PDB entry 5XZE | X-ray diffraction, 2.18 A resolution | chains A and E of the 3 polymer chains in the assembly

# Chain A
Protein: Cyclic GMP-AMP synthase
Organism: Mus musculus
Notes: EC 2.7.7.86
Reference sequence: Q8C6L5 (CGAS_MOUSE); numbering as in UniProt (aligned over 147-507)
Amino-acid sequence (362 residues; each row starts with the number of its first residue):
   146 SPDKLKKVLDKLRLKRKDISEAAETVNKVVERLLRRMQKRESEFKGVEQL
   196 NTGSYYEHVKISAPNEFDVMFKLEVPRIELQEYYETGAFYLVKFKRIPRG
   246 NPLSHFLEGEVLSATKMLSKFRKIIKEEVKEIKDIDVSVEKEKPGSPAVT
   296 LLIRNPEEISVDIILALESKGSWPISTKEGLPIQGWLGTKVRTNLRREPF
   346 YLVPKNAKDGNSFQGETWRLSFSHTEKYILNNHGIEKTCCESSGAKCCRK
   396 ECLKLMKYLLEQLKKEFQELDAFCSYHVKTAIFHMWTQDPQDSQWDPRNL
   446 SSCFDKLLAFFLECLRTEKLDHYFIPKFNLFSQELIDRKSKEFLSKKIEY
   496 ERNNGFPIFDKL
Not modelled in the structure: 146-148, 506-507
Sequence notes: expression tag (146)
Bound ions: Zn2+: His378, Cys384, Cys385, Cys392
Small-molecule neighbours: AE7 ((3R)-3-[1-(3H-1lambda~4~,3-benzothiazol-2-yl)-5-hydroxy-3-methyl-1H-pyrazol-4-yl]-2-benzofuran-1(3H)-one): Ala233, Arg364, Leu365, Asp416, Ala417, Cys419, Tyr421, His422, His467, Phe473, Leu475
Curated features (UniProtKB/Swiss-Prot):
  - region: Lys372 to Lys395 (DNA-binding)
  - motif: Leu154 to Leu159 (Nuclear export signal), Asp281 to Ser291 (Nuclear localization signal)
  - binding site (GTP): Thr197, Asp307, Arg364 to Glu371
  - binding site (ATP): Ser199, Glu371, Lys402, Ser420 to Lys424
  - binding site (Mg(2+)): Glu211, Asp213, Asp307
  - binding site (2',3'-cGAMP): Asp213, Gly290, Asp307, Lys350, Arg364 to Ser366
  - binding site (Zn(2+)): His378, Cys384, Cys385, Cys392
  - site: Arg241 (Arginine-anchor), Asp307, Ile308 (Cleavage)
  - modified residue: Lys156 (N6-lactoyllysine), Glu176 (PolyADP-ribosyl glutamic acid), Ser199 (Phosphoserine), Tyr201 (Phosphotyrosine), Glu272 (5-glutamyl polyglutamate), Ser291 (Phosphoserine), Glu302 (5-glutamyl glutamate), Lys372 (N6-acetyllysine), Lys382 (N6-acetyllysine), Lys402 (N6-acetyllysine), Ser420 (Phosphoserine), Lys491 (N6-methyllysine)
  - lipidation (S-palmitoyl cysteine): Cys392, Cys393, Cys459
  - cross-link (Glycyl lysine isopeptide (Lys-Gly)): Lys217 (interchain with G-Cter in SUMO), Lys271 (interchain with G-Cter in ubiquitin), Lys335 (interchain with G-Cter in SUMO), Lys372 (interchain with G-Cter in SUMO), Lys382 (interchain with G-Cter in SUMO), Lys399 (interchain with G-Cter in ubiquitin), Lys402 (interchain with G-Cter in ubiquitin), Lys409 (interchain with G-Cter in ubiquitin), Lys410 (interchain with G-Cter in ubiquitin), Lys464 (interchain with G-Cter in SUMO)
  - mutagenesis: Lys156 (K156Q: Mimics lactylation; knockin mice show higher mortality following HSV-1 infection), Asn172 (N172K: Induces alteration of the DNA-binding surface and leads to decreased synthesis of cyclic GMP-AMP (cGAMP); when associated with L-180), Glu176 (E176A: Abolished poly-ADP-ribosylation by PARP1, stimulating interferon production in knockin mice), Arg180 (R180L: Induces alteration of the DNA-binding surface and leads to decreased synthesis of cyclic GMP-AMP (cGAMP); when associated with K-182), Gly198 (G198A: Abolishes stimulation of interferon production; when associated with A-199), Ser199 (S199A: Abolishes stimulation of interferon production; when associated with A-199), Tyr201 (Y201E: Phosphomimetic mutant; reduced translocation to the nucleus following treatment with etoposide), Glu211 to Asp213 (Abolished nucleotidyltransferase activity. Does not affect nuclear localization and tethering to chromatin), Glu211 (E211A: Abolishes ability to promote type-I interferon production), Asp213 (D213A: Abolishes ability to promote type-I interferon production), Lys217 (K217R: Reduced sumoylation), Arg222 (R222E: Impaired tethering to chromatin, leading to constitutive activation in the absence of DNA), 31 further mutagenesis entries in UniProt

# Chain E
Molecule: 15-nt DNA strand
Sequence (15 nucleotides; each row starts with the number of its first residue):
     1 AAATTGCCGAAGACG

# Interface between chain A and chain E
Residue-residue contacts - 12 pairs, chain A then chain E:
  Arg158(A) with DG12(E), salt bridge to the phosphate
  Leu159(A) with DG12(E), sugar contact
  Lys160(A) with DA13(E), phosphate contact
  Arg161(A) with DG12(E), hydrogen bond to the phosphate; DA13(E), hydrogen bond to the phosphate
  His203(A) with DA10(E), hydrogen bond to the phosphate; DA11(E), salt bridge to the phosphate
  Asn376(A) with DA10(E), sugar contact
  Cys385(A) with DA10(E), phosphate contact
  Glu386(A) with DA10(E), phosphate contact
  Lys395(A) with DA10(E), phosphate contact; DA11(E), salt bridge to the phosphate
Other interface residues (no listed pair), chain A (11 interface residues in all): Ser387, Lys399

# Overview
11 residues of chain A and 4 residues of chain E are in contact, with 3 hydrogen bonds and 3 salt bridges.
Polar pairs include Arg161(A)-DG12(E), Arg161(A)-DA13(E) and His203(A)-DA10(E). Bound to chain A: compound
AE7.
Here chain A is Cyclic GMP-AMP synthase (Mus musculus) and chain E is a 15-nt DNA strand. Entry 5XZE (Mouse
cGAS bound to the inhibitor RU332) was determined by X-ray diffraction together with 5XZG and 5XZB from the
same study.
